PDB entry 4MDF | X-ray diffraction, 1.73 A resolution | chains B and D of the 4 polymer chains in the assembly

Chain B:
Name: Metallophosphoesterase
Source organism: Clostridium thermocellum
UniProt: A3DJ38 (A3DJ38_CLOTH); residue numbers follow UniProt; this construct covers 1-170
Amino-acid sequence (171 residues; row label = number of the first residue in the row; numbering starts at 0):
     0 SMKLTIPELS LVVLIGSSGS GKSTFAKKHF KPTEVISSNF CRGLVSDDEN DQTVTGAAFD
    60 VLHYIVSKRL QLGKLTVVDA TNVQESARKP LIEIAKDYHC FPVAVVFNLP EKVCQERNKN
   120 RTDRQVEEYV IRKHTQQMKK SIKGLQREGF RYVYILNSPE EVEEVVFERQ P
Construct notes: expression tag (0); engineered mutation Asn38 (Asp in A3DJ38), Met137 (Leu in A3DJ38)
Metal / ion sites: Mg2+: Ser22 (together with GTP)
Residues lining bound ligands: GTP (guanosine-5'-triphosphate): Ser16, Ser17, Gly18, Ser19, Gly20, Lys21, Ser22, Thr23, Asn38, Asp78, Thr80, Arg116, Arg120, Arg123
What the authors report for this chain:
  - binding site for the 5-nt DNA strand: Ser37, Asn38, Arg41, Gln51, Thr54, Phe58, Thr80, Gln83, Tyr128, Val129, His133
  - binding site for GTP: Ser17, Lys21, Arg116, Arg120, Arg123
  - catalytic residues: Arg41
  - catalytic residues: Lys21 (proposed by the authors, not directly observed)
  - mutagenesis - Q83A, Y128A: unchanged catalytic activity
  - mutagenesis - S37A, F58A, T80A, H133A: decreased catalytic activity

Chain D:
Molecule: 5-nt DNA strand
Sequence (5 nucleotides; each row starts with the number of its first residue):
     1 CCTGT

Chain B / chain D interface:
Residue-residue contacts - 25 pairs, chain B then chain D:
  Ser37(B) - DC2(D)  hydrogen bond to the phosphate
  Asn38(B) - DC1(D)  hydrogen bond to the phosphate
  Arg41(B) - DC1(D)  sugar contact
  Arg41(B) - DC2(D)  salt bridge to the phosphate
  Gln51(B) - DC1(D)  sugar contact
  Gln51(B) - DT3(D)  hydrogen bond to the base
  Thr52(B) - DT3(D)  base contact
  Thr54(B) - DC2(D)  sugar contact
  Thr54(B) - DT3(D)  base contact
  Phe58(B) - DC2(D)  stacking on the base
  His62(B) - DC2(D)  base contact
  Ala79(B) - DC2(D)  phosphate contact
  Thr80(B) - DC1(D)  phosphate contact
  Thr80(B) - DC2(D)  hydrogen bond to the phosphate
  Gln83(B) - DC2(D)  sugar contact
  Gln83(B) - DT3(D)  hydrogen bond to the phosphate
  Ala86(B) - DC2(D)  base contact
  Arg123(B) - DC1(D)  hydrogen bond to the phosphate
  Val125(B) - DC1(D)  base contact
  Tyr128(B) - DC1(D)  base contact
  Tyr128(B) - DG4(D)  stacking on the base
  Val129(B) - DC1(D)  base contact
  Arg131(B) - DG4(D)  base contact
  Lys132(B) - DG4(D)  sugar contact
  His133(B) - DC1(D)  hydrogen bond to the base
Other interface residues (no listed pair), chain B (22 interface residues in all): Ser17, Gly55, Asn81

Summary:
22 residues of chain B and 4 residues of chain D are in contact; the contacts include 7 hydrogen bonds, 1 salt
bridge and 2 aromatic stacking contacts. Polar pairs include Gln51(B)-DT3(D), His133(B)-DC1(D) and
Ser37(B)-DC2(D). The paper reports catalytic residues Arg41(B) and Lys21(B); S37A, F58A and T80A of chain B,
among others, reduce catalytic activity; 6 substitutions were tested in all.
Here chain B is Metallophosphoesterase (Clostridium thermocellum) and chain D is a 5-nt DNA strand. Entry 4MDF
(Structure of bacterial polynucleotide kinase Michaelis complex bound to GTP and DNA) was determined by X-ray
diffraction together with 4MDE from the same study.
